7OGT - chains A and B; structure by electron microscopy, 5.50 A resolution (low resolution: residue-level contacts below are approximate; hydrogen-bond / salt-bridge calls are withheld).

[Chain A]
Protein: Structural maintenance of chromosomes protein 1
From: Saccharomyces cerevisiae (strain ATCC 204508 / S288c)
Reference sequence: P32908 (SMC1_YEAST); residue numbers follow UniProt; this construct covers 1-1225
Amino-acid sequence (1225 residues; numbered 1 to 1225; the number before each row is that of its first residue):
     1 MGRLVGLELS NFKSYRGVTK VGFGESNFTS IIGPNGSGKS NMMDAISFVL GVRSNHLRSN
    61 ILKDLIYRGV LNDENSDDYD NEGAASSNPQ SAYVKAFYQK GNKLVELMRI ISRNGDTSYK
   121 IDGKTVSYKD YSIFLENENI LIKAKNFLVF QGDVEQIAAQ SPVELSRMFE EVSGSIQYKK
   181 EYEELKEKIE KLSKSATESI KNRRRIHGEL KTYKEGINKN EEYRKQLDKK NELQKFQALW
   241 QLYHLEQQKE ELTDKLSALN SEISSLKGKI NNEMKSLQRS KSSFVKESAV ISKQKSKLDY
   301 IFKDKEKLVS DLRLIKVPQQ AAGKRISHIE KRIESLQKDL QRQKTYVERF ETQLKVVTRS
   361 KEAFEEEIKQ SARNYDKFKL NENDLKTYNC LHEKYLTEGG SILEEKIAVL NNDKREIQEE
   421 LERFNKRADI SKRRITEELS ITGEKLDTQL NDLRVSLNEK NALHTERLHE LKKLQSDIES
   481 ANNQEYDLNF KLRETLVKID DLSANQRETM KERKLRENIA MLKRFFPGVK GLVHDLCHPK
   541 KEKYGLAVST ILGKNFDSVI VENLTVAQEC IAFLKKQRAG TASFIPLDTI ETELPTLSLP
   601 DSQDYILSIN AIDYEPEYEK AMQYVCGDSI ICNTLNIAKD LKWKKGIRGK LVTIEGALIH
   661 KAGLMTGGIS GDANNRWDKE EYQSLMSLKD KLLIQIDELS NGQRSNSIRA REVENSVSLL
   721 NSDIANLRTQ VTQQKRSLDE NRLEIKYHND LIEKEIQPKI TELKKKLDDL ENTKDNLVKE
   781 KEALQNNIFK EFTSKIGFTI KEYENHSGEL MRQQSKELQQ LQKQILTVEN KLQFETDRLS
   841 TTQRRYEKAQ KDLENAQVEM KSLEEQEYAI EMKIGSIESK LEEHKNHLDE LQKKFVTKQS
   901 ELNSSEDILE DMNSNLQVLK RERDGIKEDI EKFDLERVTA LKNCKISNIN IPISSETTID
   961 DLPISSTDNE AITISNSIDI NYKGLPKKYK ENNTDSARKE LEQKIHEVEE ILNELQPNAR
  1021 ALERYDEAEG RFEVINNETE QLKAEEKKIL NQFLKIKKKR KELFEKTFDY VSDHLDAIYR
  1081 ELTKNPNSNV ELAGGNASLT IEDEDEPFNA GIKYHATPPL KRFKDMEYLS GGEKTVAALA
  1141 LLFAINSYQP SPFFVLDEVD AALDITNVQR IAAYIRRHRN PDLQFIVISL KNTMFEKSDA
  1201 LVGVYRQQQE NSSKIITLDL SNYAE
Not modelled in the structure: 1-246, 376-379, 792-796, 944-1225
UniProt features mapped onto this chain:
  - motif: Lys1057 to Lys1061 (Nuclear localization signal)
  - binding site (ATP): Gly33 to Ser40
  - mutagenesis: Ser173 (S173L: In temperature-sensitive mutant SMC1-2), Asn458 (N458D: In temperature-sensitive mutant SMC1-1)
From the paper describing this entry:
  - mutagenesis - D588W, D588Y: decreased binding to Smc3 hinges
  - mutagenesis - D588W, D588Y: decreased binding to Structural maintenance of chromosomes protein 3 (chain B)

[Chain B]
Protein: Structural maintenance of chromosomes protein 3
From: Saccharomyces cerevisiae (strain ATCC 204508 / S288c)
Reference sequence: P47037 (SMC3_YEAST); residues 1-1230 here = UniProt positions 1-1230
Amino-acid sequence (1230 residues; each row starts with the number of its first residue):
     1 MYIKRVIIKG FKTYRNETII DNFSPHQNVI IGSNGSGKSN FFAAIRFVLS DDYSNLKREE
    61 RQGLIHQGSG GSVMSASVEI VFHDPDHSMI LPSGVLSRGD DEVTIRRTVG LKKDDYQLND
   121 RNVTKGDIVR MLETAGFSMN NPYNIVPQGK IVALTNAKDK ERLQLLEDVV GAKSFEVKLK
   181 ASLKKMEETE QKKIQINKEM GELNSKLSEM EQERKELEKY NELERNRKIY QFTLYDRELN
   241 EVINQMERLD GDYNNTVYSS EQYIQELDKR EDMIDQVSKK LSSIEASLKI KNATDLQQAK
   301 LRESEISQKL TNVNVKIKDV QQQIESNEEQ RNLDSATLKE IKSIIEQRKQ KLSKILPRYQ
   361 ELTKEEAMYK LQLASLQQKQ RDLILKKGEY ARFKSKDERD TWIHSEIEEL KSSIQNLNEL
   421 ESQLQMDRTS LRKQYSAIDE EIEELIDSIN GPDTKGQLED FDSELIHLKQ KLSESLDTRK
   481 ELWRKEQKLQ TVLETLLSDV NQNQRNVNET MSRSLANGII NVKEITEKLK ISPESVFGTL
   541 GELIKVNDKY KTCAEVIGGN SLFHIVVDTE ETATLIMNEL YRMKGGRVTF IPLNRLSLDS
   601 DVKFPSNTTT QIQFTPLIKK IKYEPRFEKA VKHVFGKTIV VKDLGQGLKL AKKHKLNAIT
   661 LDGDRADKRG VLTGGYLDQH KRTRLESLKN LNESRSQHKK ILEELDFVRN ELNDIDTKID
   721 QVNGNIRKVS NDRESVLTNI EVYRTSLNTK KNEKLILEES LNAIILKLEK LNTNRTFAQE
   781 KLNTFENDLL QEFDSELSKE EKERLESLTK EISAAHNKLN ITSDALEGIT TTIDSLNAEL
   841 ESKLIPQEND LESKMSEVGD AFIFGLQDEL KELQLEKESV EKQHENAVLE LGTVQREIES
   901 LIAEETNNKK LLEKANNQQR LLLKKLDNFQ KSVEKTMIKK TTLVTRREEL QQRIREIGLL
   961 PEDALVNDFS DITSDQLLQR LNDMNTEISG LKNVNKRAFE NFKKFNERRK DLAERASELD
  1021 ESKDSIQDLI VKLKQQKVNA VDSTFQKVSE NFEAVFERLV PRGTAKLIIH RKNDNANDHD
  1081 ESIDVDMDAE SNESQNGKDS EIMYTGVSIS VSFNSKQNEQ LHVEQLSGGQ KTVCAIALIL
  1141 AIQMVDPASF YLFDEIDAAL DKQYRTAVAT LLKELSKNAQ FICTTFRTDM LQVADKFFRV
  1201 KYENKISTVI EVNREEAIGF IRGSNKFAEV
Not modelled in the structure: 1-235, 400-401, 452-455, 792-794, 953-1230
UniProt features mapped onto this chain:
  - binding site (ATP): Gly32 to Ser39
  - modified residue (N6-acetyllysine): Lys112, Lys113

[Chain A / chain B interface]
Contacting residue pairs - 65 pairs, chain A then chain B:
  Lys498(A) with Arg513(B)
  Asp501(A) with Arg513(B)
  Leu502(A) with Arg513(B)
  Asn505(A) with Glu509(B); Arg513(B)
  Phe525(A) with Thr936(B); Lys940(B)
  Thr550(A) with Arg587(B)
  Ala567(A) with Leu672(B)
  Gln568(A) with Leu644(B); Leu672(B)
  Lys575(A) with Gly675(B); Tyr676(B)
  Gln577(A) with Ser932(B)
  Arg578(A) with Tyr676(B)
  Gly580(A) with Gly675(B); Tyr676(B)
  Thr581(A) with Gly674(B); Gly675(B); Tyr676(B); Leu677(B)
  Ala582(A) with Thr673(B); Gly674(B)
  Ser583(A) with Val671(B); Leu672(B); Thr673(B)
  Phe584(A) with Val671(B); Leu672(B)
  Ile585(A) with Val671(B)
  Thr589(A) with Gly670(B)
  Thr592(A) with Arg669(B)
  Tyr624(A) with Arg669(B); Gly670(B); Val671(B)
  Val625(A) with Arg669(B)
  Gly627(A) with Arg669(B)
  Leu635(A) with Met577(B); Asn578(B)
  Trp643(A) with Glu570(B); Arg595(B)
  Arg648(A) with Ser597(B); Leu598(B)
  Leu658(A) with Arg587(B)
  Lys661(A) with Leu598(B)
  Ala662(A) with Ser597(B); Leu598(B); His633(B)
  Leu664(A) with His564(B); Ile591(B)
  Met665(A) with Glu570(B); Phe590(B); Pro592(B)
  Thr666(A) with Arg587(B); Val588(B); Thr589(B)
  Gly667(A) with Arg587(B); Val588(B)
  Gly668(A) with Met583(B); Gly586(B); Arg587(B)
  Ile669(A) with Met583(B); Gly585(B)
  Ser670(A) with Gly585(B); Gly586(B)
  Glu804(A) with Asn820(B)
Other interface residues (no listed pair), chain A (43 interface residues in all): Ile571, Leu574, Pro586, Gly656, Gly663, Ala710, Leu826
Other interface residues (no listed pair), chain B (40 interface residues in all): Trp483, Met511, Ser514, Lys584, Asp664, His816, Glu839
Interface features reported in the paper:
  - interface residues, chain A: Ala520(A), Leu564(A)

[Overview]
43 residues of chain A face 40 of chain B across their interface. UniProt lists 8 ATP-binding residues and 2
mutagenesis sites on chain A; 8 ATP-binding residues on chain B. The paper reports that D588W and D588Y of
chain A reduce binding to Smc3 hinges; interface residues Ala520(A) and Leu564(A).
Chain A is Structural maintenance of chromosomes protein 1 and chain B is Structural maintenance of
chromosomes protein 3, both from Saccharomyces cerevisiae (strain ATCC 204508 / S288c); the structure, Folded
elbow of cohesin, was determined by electron microscopy together with 7DG5 from the same study.
